PDB entry 5VY5 | electron microscopy, 2.60 A resolution | chains B and D of the 4 polymer chains in the assembly

[Chain B (and D)]
Name: Fructose-bisphosphate aldolase A
Source organism: Oryctolagus cuniculus
Notes: EC 4.1.2.13; chain D of this document is another copy of the same molecule, construct and numbering; everything in this record applies to it too
UniProt: P00883 (ALDOA_RABIT); residues 1-363 here correspond to UniProt positions 2-364 (UniProt number = residue number + 1)
Amino-acid sequence (363 residues; row label = number of the first residue in the row):
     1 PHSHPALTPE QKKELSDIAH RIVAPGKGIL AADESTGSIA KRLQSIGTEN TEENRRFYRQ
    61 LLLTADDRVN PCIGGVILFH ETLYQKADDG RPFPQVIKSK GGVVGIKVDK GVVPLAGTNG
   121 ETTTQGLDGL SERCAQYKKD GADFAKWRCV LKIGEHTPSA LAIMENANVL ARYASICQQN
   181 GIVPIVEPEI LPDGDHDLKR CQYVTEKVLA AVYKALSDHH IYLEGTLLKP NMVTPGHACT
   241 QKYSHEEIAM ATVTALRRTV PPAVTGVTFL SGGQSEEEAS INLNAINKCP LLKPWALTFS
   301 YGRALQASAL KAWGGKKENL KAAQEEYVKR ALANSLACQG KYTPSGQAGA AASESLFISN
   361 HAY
Disordered / not traced: 1, 345-363
Curated features (UniProtKB/Swiss-Prot):
  - active site: Glu187 (Proton acceptor), Lys229 (Schiff-base intermediate with dihydroxyacetone-P)
  - binding site (beta-D-fructose 1,6-bisphosphate): Arg42, Ser271 to Gly273, Ser300, Arg303
  - site: Cys72 (Essential for substrate cleavage), Lys107 (Essential for substrate cleavage), Lys146 (Alkylation inactivates the enzyme), His361 (Alkylation inactivates the enzyme), Tyr363 (Necessary for preference for fructose 1,6-bisphosphate over fructose 1-phosphate)
  - modified residue: Thr8 (Phosphothreonine), Ser35 (Phosphoserine), Ser38 (Phosphoserine), Lys41 (N6-acetyllysine), Ser45 (Phosphoserine), Lys98 (N6-(2-hydroxyisobutyryl)lysine), Lys107 (N6-acetyllysine), Lys110 (N6-acetyllysine), Ser131 (Phosphoserine), Lys146 (N6-(2-hydroxyisobutyryl)lysine), Ser271 (Phosphoserine), Lys311 (N6-malonyllysine), Lys329 (N6-acetyllysine), Asn360 (Deamidated asparagine)
  - cross-link: Lys41 (Glycyl lysine isopeptide (Lys-Gly) (interchain with G-Cter in SUMO1))

[How chain B and chain D interact]
Pairs across the interface (48; chain B residue first):
  His2(B) - His156(D)
  His4(B) - Gly117(D)
  His4(B) - Thr118(D)
  His4(B) - Asn119(D)  hydrogen bond
  His4(B) - His156(D)  hydrogen bond
  Ala6(B) - Gly117(D)
  Lys110(B) - Asp128(D)  salt bridge
  Val113(B) - Arg172(D)
  Pro114(B) - Arg172(D)  hydrogen bond (backbone-side chain)
  Leu115(B) - Arg172(D)
  Ala116(B) - Ser175(D)
  Ala116(B) - Gln179(D)
  Ala116(B) - His220(D)
  Gly117(B) - His4(D)
  Gly117(B) - Ala6(D)
  Thr118(B) - His4(D)
  Asn119(B) - His4(D)  hydrogen bond
  Thr123(B) - Arg172(D)
  Gln125(B) - Asp128(D)
  Gln125(B) - Gly129(D)
  Gly126(B) - Asp128(D)  hydrogen bond (backbone-side chain)
  Leu127(B) - Asp128(D)  hydrogen bond (backbone-side chain)
  Asp128(B) - Lys110(D)  salt bridge
  Asp128(B) - Gln125(D)
  Asp128(B) - Gly126(D)  hydrogen bond (side chain-backbone)
  Asp128(B) - Leu127(D)  hydrogen bond (side chain-backbone)
  Asp128(B) - Asp128(D)  hydrogen bond (backbone-side chain)
  Gly129(B) - Gln125(D)
  His156(B) - His2(D)
  His156(B) - His4(D)  hydrogen bond
  Leu161(B) - Asp218(D)
  Leu161(B) - His219(D)
  Leu161(B) - His220(D)
  Glu165(B) - Asn168(D)  hydrogen bond
  Glu165(B) - His219(D)
  Asn168(B) - Glu165(D)  hydrogen bond
  Asn168(B) - Asn168(D)
  Arg172(B) - Val113(D)
  Arg172(B) - Pro114(D)  hydrogen bond (side chain-backbone)
  Arg172(B) - Leu115(D)
  Arg172(B) - Thr123(D)
  Ser175(B) - Ala116(D)
  Gln179(B) - Ala116(D)
  Asp218(B) - Leu161(D)
  His219(B) - Leu161(D)
  His219(B) - Glu165(D)
  His220(B) - Ala116(D)
  His220(B) - Leu161(D)
Also at the interface, not in a pair above, chain B (28 interface residues in all): Met164
Also at the interface, not in a pair above, chain D (28 interface residues in all): Met164

[In short]
The chain B/chain D interface involves 28 residues from each chain; the contacts include 13 hydrogen bonds and
2 salt bridges. Polar contacts include Lys110(B)-Asp128(D), His4(B)-Asn119(D) and His4(B)-His156(D). UniProt
lists active-site residues Glu187(B) and Lys229(B) and 6 beta-D-fructose 1,6-bisphosphate-binding residues on
chain B.
Chain B and chain D are both Fructose-bisphosphate aldolase A (Oryctolagus cuniculus); the structure, Rabbit
muscle aldolase using 200keV, was determined by electron microscopy together with 5VY3 and 5VY4 from the same
study.
